1N6J - chains A and G of the 5 polymer chains in the assembly; structure by X-ray diffraction, 2.20 A resolution.

# Chain A
Name: Myocyte-specific enhancer factor 2B
From: Homo sapiens
Notes: fragment: residues 2-91, MADS-box/MEF2S domain
Reference sequence: Q02080 (MEF2B_HUMAN); numbering as in UniProt (aligned over 2-94)
Amino-acid sequence (93 residues; row label = number of the first residue in the row):
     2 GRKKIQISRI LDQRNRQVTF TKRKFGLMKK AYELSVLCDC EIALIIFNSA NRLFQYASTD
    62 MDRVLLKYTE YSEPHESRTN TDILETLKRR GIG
Swiss-Prot annotation at these positions:
  - DNA-binding region: Ala58 to Glu86 (Mef2-type)

# Chain G
Name: Calcineurin-binding protein Cabin 1
From: Homo sapiens
Notes: fragment: residues 101-132, Cabin1, MEF2-binding domain
Reference sequence: Q9Y6J0 (CABIN_HUMAN); residues 98-132 here correspond to UniProt positions 2156-2190 (UniProt number = residue number + 2058)
Amino-acid sequence (35 residues; numbered 98 to 132; the number before each row is that of its first residue):
    98 TLLSPKGSIS EETKQKLKSA ILSAQSAANV RKESL
Not modelled in the structure: 98-100, 127-132

# Chain A / chain G interface
Contacting residue pairs (18; chain A residue first):
  Gln56(A) with Gly104(G), hydrogen bond (side chain-backbone)
  Asp61(A) with Ser101(G), hydrogen bond
  Met62(A) with Ile106(G), hydrophobic
  Asp63(A) with Ile106(G); Ser107(G), hydrogen bond (side chain-backbone); Thr110(G), hydrogen bond
  Leu67(A) with Thr110(G)
  Tyr69(A) with Ser123(G); Ala124(G), hydrogen bond (side chain-backbone); Ala125(G), hydrogen bond (side chain-backbone)
  Thr70(A) with Lys113(G); Leu114(G)
  Tyr72(A) with Gln122(G); Ala124(G), hydrogen bond (backbone-backbone)
  Ser73(A) with Ser123(G); Ala124(G), hydrogen bond (backbone-backbone)
  Glu74(A) with Ala124(G)
  Pro75(A) with Ala124(G)
Interface residues without a listed pair, chain A (12 interface residues in all): Leu66

# In short
12 residues of chain A face 11 of chain G across their interface; the contacts include 8 hydrogen bonds. Polar
contacts include Gln56(A)-Gly104(G), Asp61(A)-Ser101(G) and Asp63(A)-Ser107(G).
Chain A is Myocyte-specific enhancer factor 2B and chain G is Calcineurin-binding protein Cabin 1, both from
Homo sapiens; the structure, Structural basis of sequence-specific recruitment of histone deacetylases by
Myocyte Enhancer Factor-2, was determined by X-ray diffraction.
